5S4Z - chains A and E of the 6 polymer chains in the assembly; structure by X-ray diffraction, 2.10 A resolution.

[Chain A]
Protein: Tubulin alpha-1B chain
From: Bos taurus
Reference sequence: P81947 (TBA1B_BOVIN); residue numbers follow UniProt; this construct covers 1-451
Amino-acid sequence (451 residues; each row starts with the number of its first residue):
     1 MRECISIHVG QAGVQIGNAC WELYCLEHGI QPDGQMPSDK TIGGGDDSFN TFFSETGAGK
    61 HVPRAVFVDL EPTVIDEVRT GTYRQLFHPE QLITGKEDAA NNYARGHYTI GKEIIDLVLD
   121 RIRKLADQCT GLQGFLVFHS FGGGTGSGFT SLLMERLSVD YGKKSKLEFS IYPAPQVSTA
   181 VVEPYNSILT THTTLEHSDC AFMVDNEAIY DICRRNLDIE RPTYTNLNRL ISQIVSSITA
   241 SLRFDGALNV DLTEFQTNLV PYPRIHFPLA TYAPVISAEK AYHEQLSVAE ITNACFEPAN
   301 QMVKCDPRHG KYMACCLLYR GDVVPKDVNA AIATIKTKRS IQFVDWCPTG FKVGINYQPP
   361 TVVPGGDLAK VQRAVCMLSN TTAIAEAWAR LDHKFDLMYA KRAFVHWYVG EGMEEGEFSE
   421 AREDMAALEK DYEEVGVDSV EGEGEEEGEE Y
Not modelled in the structure: 439-451
Bound ions: Ca2+: Asp-39, Thr-41, Gly-44, Glu-55
Ligand contacts: GTP (guanosine-5'-triphosphate): Gly-10, Gln-11, Ala-12, Gln-15, Ile-16, Asp-69, Asp-98, Ala-99, Ala-100, Asn-101, Ser-140, Gly-142, Gly-143, Gly-144, Thr-145, Gly-146, Ile-171, Pro-173, Val-177, Ser-178, Glu-183, Asn-206, Tyr-224, Leu-227, Asn-228, Ile-231

[Chain E]
Protein: Stathmin-4
From: Rattus norvegicus
Reference sequence: P63043 (STMN4_RAT); residues 5-145 here correspond to UniProt positions 49-189 (UniProt number = residue number + 44)
Amino-acid sequence (143 residues; row label = number of the first residue in the row):
     3 MADMEVIELN KCTSGQSFEV ILKPPSFDGV PEFNASLPRR RDPSLEEIQK KLEAAEERRK
    63 YQEAELLKHL AEKREHEREV IQKAIEENNN FIKMAKEKLA QKMESNKENR EAHLAAMLER
   123 LQEKDKHAEE VRKNKELKEE ASR
Not modelled in the structure: 3-5, 29-43, 144-145
Sequence notes: initiating methionine (3); expression tag (4)
Swiss-Prot annotation at these positions:
  - modified residue: Ser-46 (Phosphoserine)

[Interface between chain A and chain E]
Contacting residue pairs (57; chain A residue first):
  His-107(A) / Leu-54(E)
  Tyr-108(A) / Ala-57(E)  hydrophobic
  Thr-109(A) / Arg-61(E)  hydrogen bond
  Lys-112(A) / Glu-55(E)
  Lys-112(A) / Glu-58(E)  salt bridge
  Glu-155(A) / Ile-50(E)
  Arg-156(A) / Leu-47(E)
  Arg-156(A) / Gln-51(E)
  Ser-158(A) / Asp-44(E)
  Val-159(A) / Pro-45(E)
  His-197(A) / Asp-44(E)  salt bridge
  His-197(A) / Pro-45(E)
  Asp-245(A) / Cys-14(E)
  Asp-245(A) / Ser-16(E)  hydrogen bond (backbone-side chain)
  Ala-247(A) / Asn-12(E)
  Ala-247(A) / Ser-19(E)
  Leu-248(A) / Ser-19(E)
  Pro-325(A) / Gln-18(E)
  Pro-325(A) / Phe-20(E)  hydrophobic
  Asn-329(A) / Met-6(E)
  Asn-329(A) / Val-8(E)
  Asn-329(A) / Phe-20(E)
  Asn-329(A) / Val-22(E)
  Ile-332(A) / Val-22(E)  hydrophobic
  Lys-336(A) / Leu-24(E)
  Asp-345(A) / Pro-27(E)
  Asp-345(A) / Ser-28(E)  hydrogen bond (backbone-backbone)
  Cys-347(A) / Pro-27(E)
  Pro-348(A) / Lys-25(E)
  Pro-348(A) / Pro-27(E)
  Thr-349(A) / Ile-23(E)
  Thr-349(A) / Leu-24(E)  hydrogen bond (backbone-backbone)
  Thr-349(A) / Lys-25(E)  hydrogen bond (backbone-backbone)
  Gly-350(A) / Val-22(E)
  Phe-351(A) / Glu-21(E)
  Phe-351(A) / Val-22(E)  hydrogen bond (backbone-backbone)
  Phe-351(A) / Leu-24(E)  hydrophobic
  Lys-352(A) / Phe-20(E)
  Lys-352(A) / Glu-21(E)  salt bridge
  Val-353(A) / Ser-19(E)
  Val-353(A) / Phe-20(E)  hydrogen bond (backbone-backbone)
  Gly-354(A) / Gln-18(E)
  Ile-355(A) / Gly-17(E)
  Ile-355(A) / Gln-18(E)  hydrogen bond (backbone-backbone)
  Asn-356(A) / Ser-16(E)
  Tyr-357(A) / Thr-15(E)
  Tyr-357(A) / Ser-16(E)  hydrogen bond (backbone-backbone)
  Tyr-357(A) / Gly-17(E)
  Tyr-357(A) / Gln-18(E)  hydrogen bond
  Val-409(A) / Gln-64(E)  hydrogen bond (backbone-side chain)
  Gly-410(A) / Arg-61(E)
  Gly-410(A) / Gln-64(E)
  Glu-411(A) / Arg-61(E)  hydrogen bond (backbone-side chain)
  Gly-412(A) / Ala-57(E)
  Gly-412(A) / Arg-60(E)  hydrogen bond (backbone-side chain)
  Gly-412(A) / Arg-61(E)
  Glu-414(A) / Arg-60(E)  salt bridge
Also at the interface, not in a pair above, chain A (40 interface residues in all): Glu-113, Leu-152, Glu-196, Gly-246, Val-328, Ala-333, Trp-346
Also at the interface, not in a pair above, chain E (31 interface residues in all): Ser-46, Lys-53

[In short]
Chain A and chain E form an interface of 40 and 31 residues respectively, with 13 hydrogen bonds and 4 salt
bridges. Among the polar pairs are Lys-112(A)/Glu-58(E), His-197(A)/Asp-44(E) and Lys-352(A)/Glu-21(E).
Ligands of chain A: GTP.
Here chain A is Tubulin alpha-1B chain (Bos taurus) and chain E is Stathmin-4 (Rattus norvegicus). Entry 5S4Z
(Tubulin-Z28290384-complex) was determined by X-ray diffraction together with 5S4L, 5S4M, 5S4N, 5S4O, 5S4P,
5S4Q and 52 further entries from the same study.
